Entry 8PHN (X-ray diffraction, 1.90 A resolution); this record covers chain A.

# Chain A
Protein: histidine kinase
From: Thermochaetoides thermophila
Notes: EC 2.7.13.3
UniProtKB: G0SBK1 (G0SBK1_CHATD); residue numbers follow UniProt; this construct covers 1085-1220
Amino-acid sequence (139 residues; row label = number of the first residue in the row):
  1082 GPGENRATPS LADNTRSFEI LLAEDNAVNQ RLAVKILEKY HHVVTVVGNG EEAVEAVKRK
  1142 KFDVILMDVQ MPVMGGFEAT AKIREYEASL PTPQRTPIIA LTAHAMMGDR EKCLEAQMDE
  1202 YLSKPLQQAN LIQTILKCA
Not modelled in the structure: 1082-1096
Differences from the reference sequence: expression tag (1082-1084)
Metal / ion sites: Mg2+: Asp1106, Asp1149, Gln1151
From the paper describing this entry:
  - mutagenesis - N1107A, N1107A/N1110A: unchanged catalytic activity on CtHPt
  - mutagenesis - N1107A/N1110A (46 +/- 0.07 uM): decreased binding to CtHPt
  - Mg2+ coordination: Asp1106, Asp1149, Gln1151
  - post-translational modification sites: Asp1149 (proposed by the authors, not directly observed)
  - mutagenesis - T1183A: decreased catalytic activity on CtHPt

# Summary
Asp1106, Asp1149 and Gln1151 form the Mg2+ site. The paper reports that N1107A/N1110A reduce binding to CtHPt;
Mg2+ coordination by Asp1106, Asp1149 and Gln1151; 3 substitutions were tested in all.
Chain A is histidine kinase (Thermochaetoides thermophila); the structure, Receiver domain from hybrid
Histidine Kinase 3 from Chaetomium thermophilum, was determined by X-ray diffraction (same publication as
8PBW, 8PDC, 8PHX, 8RQG and 8RQJ).
